PDB entry 4HYG | X-ray diffraction, 3.32 A resolution | chains A and B

Chain A (and B):
Protein: Putative uncharacterized protein
Source organism: Methanoculleus marisnigri JR1
Notes: chain B of this document is another copy of the same molecule, construct and numbering; everything in this record applies to it too
Reference sequence: A3CWV0 (A3CWV0_METMJ); numbering as in UniProt (aligned over 1-301)
Amino-acid sequence (301 residues; each row starts with the number of its first residue):
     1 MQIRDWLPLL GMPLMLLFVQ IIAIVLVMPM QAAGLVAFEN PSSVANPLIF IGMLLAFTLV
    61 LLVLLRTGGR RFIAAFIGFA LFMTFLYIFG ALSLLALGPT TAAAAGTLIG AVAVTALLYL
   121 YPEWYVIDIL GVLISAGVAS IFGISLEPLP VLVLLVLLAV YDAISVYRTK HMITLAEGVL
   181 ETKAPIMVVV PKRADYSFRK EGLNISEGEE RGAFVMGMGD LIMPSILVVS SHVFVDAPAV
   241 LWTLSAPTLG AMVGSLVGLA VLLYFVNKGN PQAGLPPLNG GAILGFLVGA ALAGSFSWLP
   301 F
Not modelled in the structure: 1-3, 38-40, 180-211, 235-243, 294-301 (chain B: 1-6, 38-40, 177-209, 235-238, 294-301)
Sequence notes: engineered mutation N40 (Asp in A3CWV0), S42 (Glu in A3CWV0), E147 (Ala in A3CWV0), P148 (Val in A3CWV0), V229 (Ala in A3CWV0)

How chain A and chain B interact:
Contacting residue pairs - 22 pairs, chain A then chain B:
  L48(A) - F79(B)
  L48(A) - M83(B)  hydrophobic
  L48(A) - L86(B)  hydrophobic
  I51(A) - F79(B)  hydrophobic
  G52(A) - F79(B)
  L55(A) - F72(B)
  L55(A) - F76(B)  hydrophobic
  T58(A) - F72(B)
  L59(A) - L64(B)  hydrophobic
  L59(A) - F72(B)  hydrophobic
  V63(A) - T67(B)
  R66(A) - T67(B)
  V153(A) - L108(B)  hydrophobic
  L157(A) - F82(B)  hydrophobic
  L157(A) - V112(B)  hydrophobic
  Y161(A) - R71(B)  hydrogen bond
  Y161(A) - A75(B)  hydrophobic
  I164(A) - A116(B)  hydrophobic
  R168(A) - Y121(B)
  H171(A) - Y121(B)  hydrogen bond
  M172(A) - Y121(B)
  M216(A) - R71(B)
Also at the interface, not in a pair above, chain A (19 interface residues in all): L62, V160, Y167
Also at the interface, not in a pair above, chain B (16 interface residues in all): Y119, L120

In short:
Chain A and chain B form an interface of 19 and 16 residues respectively; the contacts include 2 hydrogen
bonds. Polar contacts include Y161(A)-R71(B) and H171(A)-Y121(B).
Chain A and chain B are both Putative uncharacterized protein (Methanoculleus marisnigri JR1); the structure,
Structure of a presenilin family intramembrane aspartate protease in C222 space group, was determined by X-ray
diffraction, deposited together with 4HYC and 4HYD.
